Entry 4CHX (X-ray diffraction, 2.45 A resolution); this record covers chains A and C.

# Chain A
Molecule: Membrane-bound lytic murein transglycosylase C
Organism: Escherichia coli
Notes: EC 4.2.2.-
UniProtKB: P0C066 (MLTC_ECOLI); residue numbers follow UniProt; this construct covers 20-359
Amino-acid sequence (341 residues; each row starts with the number of its first residue):
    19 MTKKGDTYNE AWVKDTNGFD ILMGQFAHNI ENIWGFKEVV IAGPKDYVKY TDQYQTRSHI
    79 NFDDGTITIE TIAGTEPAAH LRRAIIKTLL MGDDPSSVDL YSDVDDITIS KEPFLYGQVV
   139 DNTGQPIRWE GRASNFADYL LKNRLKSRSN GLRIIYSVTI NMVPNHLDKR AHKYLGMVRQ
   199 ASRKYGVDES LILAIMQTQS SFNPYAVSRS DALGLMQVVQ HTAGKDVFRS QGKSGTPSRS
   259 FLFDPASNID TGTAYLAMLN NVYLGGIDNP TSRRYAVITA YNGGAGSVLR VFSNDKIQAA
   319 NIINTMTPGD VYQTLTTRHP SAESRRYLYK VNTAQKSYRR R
Disordered / not traced: 19-32
Construct notes: initiating methionine (19); conflict Gln217 (Glu in P0C066)
Residues lining bound ligands: 1,6-anhydro-N-acetylmuramic acid / N-acetylglucosamine: Pro62, Lys63, Gln217, Ser226, Arg227, Ser228, Ala230, Met234, Gln235, Val236, Val237, Tyr299, Asn300, Glu341
What the authors report for this chain:
  - conformationally variable residues (side-chain flip): Arg227
  - binding site for Nag-anhmur-pentapeptide (chain C): Ile59, Arg227

# Chain C
Molecule: Nag-anhmur-pentapeptide
Organism: Synthetic construct
Amino-acid sequence (5 residues; row label = number of the first residue in the row):
     3 AEKAA
Modified positions: Glu4 (D-glutamic acid; DGL); Lys5 (2,6-diaminopimelic acid; API); Ala6, Ala7 (D-alanine; DAL)
Glycans and other covalent adducts: 1,6-anhydro-N-acetylmuramic acid (AH0) linked to Ala3

# Interface between chain A and chain C
Residue-residue contacts (20):
  Phe37(A) - Ala6(C)
  Asp38(A) - Ala7(C)
  Met41(A) - Lys5(C)
  Met41(A) - Ala6(C)
  Met41(A) - Ala7(C)
  Gly42(A) - Lys5(C)
  Ala45(A) - Lys5(C)
  Ile59(A) - Glu4(C)
  Ile59(A) - Lys5(C)
  Ala60(A) - Glu4(C)
  Ala60(A) - Lys5(C)
  Gly61(A) - Glu4(C)
  Pro62(A) - Ala3(C)
  Asp64(A) - Glu4(C)
  Tyr119(A) - Lys5(C)
  Ser226(A) - Lys5(C)
  Ser226(A) - Ala6(C)
  Arg227(A) - Glu4(C)
  Arg227(A) - Lys5(C)
  Arg227(A) - Ala6(C)
Also at the interface, not in a pair above, chain A (15 interface residues in all): Val225, Asp229

# Overview
The interface between chain A and chain C involves 15 residues on one side and 5 on the other. Chain A binds
1,6-anhydro-N-acetylmuramic acid / N-acetylglucosamine. The paper reports a binding site for
Nag-anhmur-pentapeptide (chain C) at Ile59(A) and Arg227(A); conformational variability at Arg227(A).
Here chain A is Membrane-bound lytic murein transglycosylase C (Escherichia coli) and chain C is
Nag-anhmur-pentapeptide (Synthetic construct). Entry 4CHX (Crystal structure of MltC in complex with
disaccharide pentapeptide DHl89) was determined by X-ray diffraction, deposited together with 4C5F, 4CFO and
4CFP.
